Entry 2XZ4 (X-ray diffraction, 1.72 A resolution); this record covers chain A.

[Chain A]
Molecule: Peptidoglycan-recognition protein lf
From: Drosophila melanogaster
Notes: fragment: lfz ectodomain, residues 52-226
Reference sequence: Q8SXQ7 (PGPLF_DROME); numbering as in UniProt (aligned over 52-226)
Sequence (180 residues; numbered 50 to 229; the number before each row is that of its first residue):
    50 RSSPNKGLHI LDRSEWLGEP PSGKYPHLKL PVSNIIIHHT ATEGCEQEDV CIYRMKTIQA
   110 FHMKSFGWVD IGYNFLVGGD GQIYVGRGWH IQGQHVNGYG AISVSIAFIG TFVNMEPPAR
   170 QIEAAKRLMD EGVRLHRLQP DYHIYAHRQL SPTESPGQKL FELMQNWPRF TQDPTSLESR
Unresolved in the structure: 50-57, 223-229
Disulfide bonds: C94-C100
Differences from the reference sequence: expression tag (50-51, 227-229)
Bound ions: Cu ion: I59, E64
Residues lining bound ligands: 1PG (2-(2-{2-[2-(2-methoxy-ethoxy)-ethoxy]-ethoxy}-ethoxy)-ethanol): I171, K175, M178, D179, Y191, I193, W216, P217
What the authors report for this chain:
  - contacts within the chain: R136-Q143 (hydrogen bond), H144-S154

[In short]
Ligands of chain A: compound 1PG. I59 and E64 form the Cu ion site. From the paper: contacts within the chain
involving C94, C100 and R136 among others.
Chain A is Peptidoglycan-recognition protein lf (Drosophila melanogaster); the structure, Crystal structure of
the LFZ ectodomain of the peptidoglycan recognition protein LF, was determined by X-ray diffraction (same
publication as 2XZ8).
